8ED8 - chains A and E of the 8 polymer chains in the assembly; structure by electron microscopy, 3.20 A resolution.

== Chain A ==
Molecule: Transient receptor potential cation channel, subfamily M, member 3
Source organism: Mus musculus
UniProt: Q5F4S7 (Q5F4S7_MOUSE); residue numbers follow UniProt; this construct covers 1-1344
Chain sequence (1344 residues; numbered 1 to 1344; the number before each row is that of its first residue):
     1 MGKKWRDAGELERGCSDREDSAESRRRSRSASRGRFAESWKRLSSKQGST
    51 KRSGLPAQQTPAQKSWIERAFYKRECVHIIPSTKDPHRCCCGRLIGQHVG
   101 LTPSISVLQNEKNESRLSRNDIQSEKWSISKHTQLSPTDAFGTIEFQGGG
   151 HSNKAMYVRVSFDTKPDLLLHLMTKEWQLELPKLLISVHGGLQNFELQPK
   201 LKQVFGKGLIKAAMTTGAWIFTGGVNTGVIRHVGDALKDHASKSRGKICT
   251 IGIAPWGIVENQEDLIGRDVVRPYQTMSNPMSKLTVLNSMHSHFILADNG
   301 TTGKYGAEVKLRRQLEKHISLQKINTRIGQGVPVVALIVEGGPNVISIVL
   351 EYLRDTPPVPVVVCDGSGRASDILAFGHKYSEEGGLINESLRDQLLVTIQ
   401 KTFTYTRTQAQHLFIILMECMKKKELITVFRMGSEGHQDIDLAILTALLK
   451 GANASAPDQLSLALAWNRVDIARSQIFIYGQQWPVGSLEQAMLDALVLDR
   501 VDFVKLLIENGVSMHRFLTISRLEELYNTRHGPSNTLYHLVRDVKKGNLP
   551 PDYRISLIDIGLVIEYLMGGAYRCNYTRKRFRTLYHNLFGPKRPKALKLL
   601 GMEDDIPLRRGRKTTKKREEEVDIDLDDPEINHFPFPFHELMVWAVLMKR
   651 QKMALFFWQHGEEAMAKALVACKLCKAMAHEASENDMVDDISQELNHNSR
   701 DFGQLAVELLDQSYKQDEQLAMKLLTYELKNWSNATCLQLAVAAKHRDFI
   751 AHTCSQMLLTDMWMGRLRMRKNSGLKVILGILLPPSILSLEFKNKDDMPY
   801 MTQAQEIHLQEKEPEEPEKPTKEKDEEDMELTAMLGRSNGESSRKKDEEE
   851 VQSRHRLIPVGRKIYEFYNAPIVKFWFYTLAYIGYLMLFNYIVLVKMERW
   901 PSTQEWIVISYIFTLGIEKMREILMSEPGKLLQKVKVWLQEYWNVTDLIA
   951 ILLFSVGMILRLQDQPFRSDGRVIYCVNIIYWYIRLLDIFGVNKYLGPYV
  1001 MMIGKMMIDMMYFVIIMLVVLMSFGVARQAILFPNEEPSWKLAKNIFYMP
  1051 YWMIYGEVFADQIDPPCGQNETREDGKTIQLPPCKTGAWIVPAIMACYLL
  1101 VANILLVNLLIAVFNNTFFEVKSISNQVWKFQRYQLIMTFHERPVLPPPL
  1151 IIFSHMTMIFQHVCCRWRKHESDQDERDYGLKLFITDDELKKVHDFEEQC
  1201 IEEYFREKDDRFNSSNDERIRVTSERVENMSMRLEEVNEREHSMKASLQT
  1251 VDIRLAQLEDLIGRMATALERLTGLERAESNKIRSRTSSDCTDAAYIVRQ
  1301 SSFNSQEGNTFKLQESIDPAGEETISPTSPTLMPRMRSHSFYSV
Unresolved in the structure: 1-128, 383-396, 589-631, 795-860, 1068-1079, 1165-1176, 1244-1344
Small-molecule neighbours:
  - 1,2-diacyl-glycerol-3-sn-phosphate (3PH), molecule 1: Glu941, Tyr942, Trp943, Thr946, Ile949, Ala950, Leu953, Val977, Ile980, Tyr981, Ile984, Leu987, Val1000, Ile1003, Gly1004, Met1007, Gln1132
  - 1,2-diacyl-glycerol-3-sn-phosphate (3PH), molecule 2: Val1020, Ser1023, Phe1024, Ile1094, Cys1097, Tyr1098, Val1101
  - 9Z9 ((3beta,14beta,17beta,25R)-3-[4-methoxy-3-(methoxymethyl)butoxy]spirost-5-en), molecule 1: Met887, Asn890, Tyr891, Tyr983
  - 9Z9, molecule 2: Pro1038, Ser1039, Trp1040, Lys1041, Leu1042, Ala1043
  - PIO ([(2R)-2-octanoyloxy-3-[oxidanyl-[(1R,2R,3S,4R,5R,6S)-2,3,6-tris(oxidanyl)-4,5-diphosphonooxy-cyclohexyl]oxy-phosphoryl]oxy-propyl] octanoate): Ser773, Gly774, Leu775, Ile778, Phe875, Trp876, Leu880, Ile989, Phe990, Val992, Asn993, Lys994, Tyr995

== Chain E ==
Molecule: Unidentified segment at the N-terminus of TRPM3
Source organism: Mus musculus
Chain sequence (17 residues; each row starts with the number of its first residue; X marks 17 residues of unknown identity (built as UNK)):
     1 XXXXXXXXXXXXXXXXX

== Chain A / chain E interface ==
Chain A residues in contact with chain E, 18 residues: Ile129, His132, Thr133, Gln134, Leu135, Ser136, Pro137, Thr138, Asp139, Phe141, Arg159, Val160, Ser161, Leu168, Glu176, Asp298, Asn299, Gly300

== In short ==
Chain A and chain E make no direct contact in this assembly. Chain A binds 1,2-diacyl-glycerol-3-sn-phosphate,
compound 9Z9 and compound PIO.
Here chain A is Transient receptor potential cation channel, subfamily M, member 3 and chain E is Unidentified
segment at the N-terminus of TRPM3, both from Mus musculus. Entry 8ED8 (cryo-EM structure of TRPM3 ion channel
in the presence of PIP2 and PregS, state 1) was determined by electron microscopy (same publication as 8DDQ,
8DDR, 8DDS, 8DDT, 8DDU, 8DDV and 4 further entries).
